Entry 1PX0 (X-ray diffraction, 1.90 A resolution); this record covers chains A and C of the 4 polymer chains in the assembly.

Chain A (and C):
Name: halohydrin dehalogenase
From: Agrobacterium tumefaciens
Notes: chain C of this document is another copy of the same molecule, construct and numbering; everything in this record applies to it too
Reference sequence: Q93D82 (Q93D82_9RHIZ); residues 1-254 here = UniProt positions 1-254
Amino-acid sequence (254 residues; row label = number of the first residue in the row):
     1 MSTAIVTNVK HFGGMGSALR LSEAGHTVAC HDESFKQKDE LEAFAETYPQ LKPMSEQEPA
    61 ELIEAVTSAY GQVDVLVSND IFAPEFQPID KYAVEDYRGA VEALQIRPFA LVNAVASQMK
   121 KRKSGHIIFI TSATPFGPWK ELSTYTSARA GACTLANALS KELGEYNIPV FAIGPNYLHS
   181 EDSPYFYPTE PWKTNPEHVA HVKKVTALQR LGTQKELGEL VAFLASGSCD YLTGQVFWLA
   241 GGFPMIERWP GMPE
Unresolved in the structure: 1, 254
Small-molecule neighbours: (R)-1-para-nitro-phenyl-2-azido-ethanol (RPN): Phe12, Pro84, Phe86, Ser132, Thr134, Trp139, Tyr145, Pro175, Asn176, Tyr177, Leu178, Phe186, Tyr187
Reported in the primary citation:
  - binding site for (R)-1-para-nitro-phenyl-2-azido-ethanol: Ser132, Tyr145
  - catalytic residues: Ser132, Tyr145
  - catalytic residues: Asp80 (proposed by the authors, not directly observed)
  - mutagenesis - S132A (>10 000-fold), Y145F (>10 000-fold), R149K (400-fold), R149N (>10 000-fold): decreased catalytic activity (citing earlier work)
  - mutagenesis - D80A: abolished catalytic activity
  - mutagenesis - D80N (220-fold): decreased catalytic activity

Interface between chain A and chain C:
Pairs across the interface - 48 pairs, chain A then chain C:
  Phe86(A) - Met252(C)  hydrophobic
  Gly137(A) - Ile246(C)
  Pro138(A) - Ile246(C)
  Trp139(A) - Ile246(C)
  Trp139(A) - Glu247(C)  hydrogen bond (side chain-backbone)
  Trp139(A) - Arg248(C)
  Trp139(A) - Trp249(C)
  Lys140(A) - Arg248(C)  hydrogen bond (backbone-side chain)
  Glu141(A) - Arg248(C)  salt bridge
  Tyr177(A) - Trp249(C)
  Phe186(A) - Trp249(C)
  Tyr187(A) - Trp249(C)  hydrogen bond
  Trp192(A) - Trp249(C)  hydrophobic
  Trp192(A) - Pro250(C)
  Glu197(A) - Pro250(C)
  His198(A) - Pro250(C)
  His201(A) - Glu247(C)
  His201(A) - Arg248(C)
  His201(A) - Trp249(C)
  His201(A) - Pro250(C)
  Lys204(A) - Glu247(C)
  Val205(A) - Glu247(C)
  Phe243(A) - Ile246(C)  hydrophobic
  Pro244(A) - Ile246(C)  hydrophobic
  Met245(A) - Lys140(C)
  Ile246(A) - Gly137(C)
  Ile246(A) - Pro138(C)
  Ile246(A) - Trp139(C)
  Ile246(A) - Phe243(C)  hydrophobic
  Glu247(A) - Trp139(C)  hydrogen bond (backbone-side chain)
  Glu247(A) - His201(C)
  Glu247(A) - Lys204(C)
  Glu247(A) - Val205(C)
  Arg248(A) - Trp139(C)
  Arg248(A) - Lys140(C)  hydrogen bond (side chain-backbone)
  Arg248(A) - Glu141(C)  salt bridge
  Arg248(A) - His201(C)
  Trp249(A) - Trp139(C)
  Trp249(A) - Tyr177(C)
  Trp249(A) - Phe186(C)
  Trp249(A) - Tyr187(C)  hydrogen bond
  Trp249(A) - Trp192(C)  hydrophobic
  Trp249(A) - His201(C)
  Pro250(A) - Trp192(C)
  Pro250(A) - Glu197(C)
  Pro250(A) - His198(C)
  Pro250(A) - His201(C)
  Met252(A) - Phe86(C)  hydrophobic
Interface residues without a listed pair, chain C (25 interface residues in all): Pro244, Met245, Pro253

In short:
24 residues of chain A face 25 of chain C across their interface, with 6 hydrogen bonds and 2 salt bridges.
Among the polar pairs are Glu141(A)-Arg248(C), Trp139(A)-Glu247(C) and Lys140(A)-Arg248(C). From the paper:
catalytic residues Ser132(A), Tyr145(A) and Asp80(A); S132A, Y145F and R149K of chain A, among others, reduce
catalytic activity; 6 substitutions were tested in all.
Chain A and chain C are both halohydrin dehalogenase (Agrobacterium tumefaciens); the structure, Crystal
structure of the haloalcohol dehalogenase HheC complexed with the haloalcohol mimic
(R)-1-para-nitro-phenyl-2-azido-ethanol, was determined by X-ray diffraction together with 1PWX and 1PWZ from
the same study.
